Entry 6SGU (electron microscopy, 3.27 A resolution); this record covers chains B and D of the 5 polymer chains in the assembly.

# Chain B
Name: Multidrug efflux pump subunit AcrB
From: Escherichia coli K12
UniProtKB: P31224 (ACRB_ECOLI); numbering as in UniProt (aligned over 1-1049)
Amino-acid sequence (1049 residues; numbered 1 to 1049; the number before each row is that of its first residue):
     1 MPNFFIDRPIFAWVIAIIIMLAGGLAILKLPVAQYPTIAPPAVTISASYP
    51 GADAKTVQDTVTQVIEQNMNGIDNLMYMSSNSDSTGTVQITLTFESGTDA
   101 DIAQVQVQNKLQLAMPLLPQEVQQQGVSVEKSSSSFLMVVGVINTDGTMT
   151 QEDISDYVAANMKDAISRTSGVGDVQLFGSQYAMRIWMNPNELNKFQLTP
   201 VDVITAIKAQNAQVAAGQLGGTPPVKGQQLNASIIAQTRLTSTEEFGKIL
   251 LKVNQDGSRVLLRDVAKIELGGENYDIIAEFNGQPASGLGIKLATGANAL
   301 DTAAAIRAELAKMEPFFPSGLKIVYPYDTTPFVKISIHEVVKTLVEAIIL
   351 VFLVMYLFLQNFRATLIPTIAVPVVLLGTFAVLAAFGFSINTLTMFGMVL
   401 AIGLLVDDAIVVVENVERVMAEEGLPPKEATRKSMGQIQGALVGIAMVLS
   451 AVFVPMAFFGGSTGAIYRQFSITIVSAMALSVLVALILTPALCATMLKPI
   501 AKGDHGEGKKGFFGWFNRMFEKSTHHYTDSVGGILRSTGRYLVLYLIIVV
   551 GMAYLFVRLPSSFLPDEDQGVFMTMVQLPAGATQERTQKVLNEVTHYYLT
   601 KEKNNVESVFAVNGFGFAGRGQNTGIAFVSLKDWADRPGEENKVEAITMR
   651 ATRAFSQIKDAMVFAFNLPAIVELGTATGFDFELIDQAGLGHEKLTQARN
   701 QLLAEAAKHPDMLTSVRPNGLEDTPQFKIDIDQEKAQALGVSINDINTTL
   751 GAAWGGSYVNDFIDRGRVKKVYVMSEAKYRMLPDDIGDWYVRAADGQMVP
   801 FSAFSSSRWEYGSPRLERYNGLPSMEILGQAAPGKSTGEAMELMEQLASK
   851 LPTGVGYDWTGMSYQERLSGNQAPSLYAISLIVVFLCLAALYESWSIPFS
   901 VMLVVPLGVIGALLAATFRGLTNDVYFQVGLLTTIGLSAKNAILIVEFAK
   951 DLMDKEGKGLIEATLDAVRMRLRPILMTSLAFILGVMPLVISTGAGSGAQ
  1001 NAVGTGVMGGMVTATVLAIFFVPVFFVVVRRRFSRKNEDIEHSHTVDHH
Disordered / not traced: 1034-1049

# Chain D
Name: DARPin
From: synthetic construct
Notes: antibody fragment or engineered binder
Amino-acid sequence (169 residues; each row starts with the number of its first residue):
     1 MRGSHHHHHHGSDLGKKLLEAARAGRDDEVRILMANGADVNAADVVGWTP
    51 LHLAAYWGHLEIVEVLLKNGADVNAYDTLGSTPLHLAAHFGHLEIVEVLL
   101 KNGADVNAKDDNGITPLHLAANRGHLEIVEVLLKYGADVNAQDKFGKTAF
   151 DISINNGNEDLAEILQKLN
Disordered / not traced: 1-10, 167-169

# How chain B and chain D interact
Contacting residue pairs - 27 pairs, chain B then chain D:
  K659(B) with D13(D), salt bridge
  D660(B) with K16(D), salt bridge
  N700(B) with A24(D)
  D723(B) with R23(D), hydrogen bond (backbone-side chain); W57(D)
  F727(B) with L79(D), hydrophobic
  D732(B) with F145(D)
  E734(B) with K147(D), salt bridge
  K735(B) with F145(D)
  S802(B) with K144(D), hydrogen bond (backbone-side chain)
  A803(B) with F145(D)
  F804(B) with F145(D)
  S805(B) with K144(D), hydrogen bond (backbone-side chain)
  S806(B) with N112(D), hydrogen bond
  S807(B) with N112(D), hydrogen bond (backbone-side chain)
  R808(B) with H89(D)
  W809(B) with V46(D); W48(D), hydrophobic; D77(D); T78(D); L79(D)
  Y811(B) with R23(D); D44(D), hydrogen bond; W48(D), hydrophobic; L53(D); Y56(D), hydrogen bond (backbone-side chain); W57(D), hydrophobic
Interface residues without a listed pair, chain B (20 interface residues in all): E722, P725, E810

# In short
20 residues of chain B and 18 residues of chain D are in contact, with 7 hydrogen bonds and 3 salt bridges.
Polar contacts include K659(B)-D13(D), D660(B)-K16(D) and E734(B)-K147(D).
Chain B is Multidrug efflux pump subunit AcrB (Escherichia coli K12) and chain D is DARPin (synthetic
construct); the structure, Cryo-EM structure of Escherichia coli AcrB and DARPin in Saposin A-nanodisc, was
determined by electron microscopy together with 6SGR, 6SGS and 6SGT from the same study.
